Entry 8FND (electron microscopy, 3.00 A resolution); this record covers chains A and E of the 12 polymer chains in the assembly.

# Chain A
Name: Lamina-associated polypeptide 2, isoform alpha, Integrase chimera
From: Homo sapiens
Notes: EC 2.7.7.-, 3.1.-.-
UniProt: chimeric construct of P42166, P12497: residues -53 to -3 from P42166 (LAP2A_HUMAN) positions 50-100 (UniProt number = residue number + 103); residues 1-288 from P12497 positions 1148-1435 (UniProt number = residue number + 1147)
Amino-acid sequence (364 residues; each row starts with the number of its first residue; numbers below 1 keep their minus sign (Gly-75 is residue -75)):
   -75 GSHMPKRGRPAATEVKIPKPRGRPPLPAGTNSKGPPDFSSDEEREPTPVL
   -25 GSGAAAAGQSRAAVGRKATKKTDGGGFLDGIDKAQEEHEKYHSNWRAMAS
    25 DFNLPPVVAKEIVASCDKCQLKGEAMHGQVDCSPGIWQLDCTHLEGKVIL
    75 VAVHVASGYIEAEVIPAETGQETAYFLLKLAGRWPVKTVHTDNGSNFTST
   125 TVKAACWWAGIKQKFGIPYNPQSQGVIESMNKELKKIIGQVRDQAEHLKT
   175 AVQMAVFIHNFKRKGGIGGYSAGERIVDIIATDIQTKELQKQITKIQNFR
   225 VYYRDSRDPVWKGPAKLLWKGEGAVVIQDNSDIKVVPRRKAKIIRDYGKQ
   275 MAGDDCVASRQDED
Disordered / not traced: -75 to 0, 229-235, 269-288
Construct notes: expression tag (-75 to -54); conflict Gln-17 (Arg86 in P42166); linker (-2 to 0); engineered mutation Lys138 (Glu1285 in P12497)
Metal / ion sites: Zn2+: His12, His16, Cys40, Cys43; Mg2+ site 1: Asp64, Asp116 (together with Dolutegravir); Mg2+ site 2: Asp64, Glu152 (together with Dolutegravir)
Ligand contacts: Dolutegravir: Asp64, Cys65, Asp116, Asn117, Gly118, Tyr143, Pro145, Gln146, Glu152, Asn155
UniProt features mapped onto this chain:
  - modified residue: Thr-46 (Phosphothreonine), Ser-44 (Phosphoserine), Ser-37 (Phosphoserine), Ser-36 (Phosphoserine), Thr-29 (Phosphothreonine), Ser-24 (Phosphoserine), Arg-15 (Omega-N-methylarginine)
  - zinc finger: Asp3 to Gln44 (Integrase-type)
  - DNA-binding region: Phe223 to Asp270 (Integrase-type)
  - binding site (Zn(2+)): His12, His16, Cys40, Cys43
  - binding site (Mg(2+)): Asp64, Asp116, Glu152
From the paper describing this entry:
  - binding site for the 27-nt DNA strand (chain E): Lys138
  - mutagenesis - G140A (3- to 5-fold), G140S (3- to 5-fold), Q148H (5- to 10-fold), Q148K (5- to 10-fold), Q148R (5- to 10-fold): decreased catalytic activity
  - mutagenesis - E138K: unchanged catalytic activity
  - catalytic residues: Glu152 (citing earlier work)
  - mutagenesis - E138K/G140A/Q148K (1.0 kcal/mol): decreased binding to DTG (from molecular simulation)

# Chain E
Molecule: 27-nt DNA strand
Sequence (27 nucleotides; numbered 15 to 41; the number before each row is that of its first residue):
    15 ACTGCTAGAGATTTTCCCGCCCACGCT
Disordered / not traced: 34-41

# Chain A / chain E interface
Pairs across the interface (29):
  His51(A) - DG18(E)  base contact
  Gly52(A) - DT17(E)  hydrogen bond to the phosphate
  Gly52(A) - DG18(E)  hydrogen bond to the phosphate
  Gln53(A) - DT17(E)  hydrogen bond to the base
  Gln53(A) - DC19(E)  phosphate contact
  Val54(A) - DG18(E)  phosphate contact
  Val54(A) - DC19(E)  hydrogen bond to the phosphate
  His114(A) - DT17(E)  salt bridge to the phosphate
  Lys138(A) - DC16(E)  salt bridge to the phosphate
  Gly140(A) - DT17(E)  phosphate contact
  Ile141(A) - DC16(E)  phosphate contact
  Ile141(A) - DT17(E)  hydrogen bond to the phosphate
  Asn144(A) - DG18(E)  hydrogen bond to the phosphate
  Gln146(A) - DG18(E)  sugar contact
  Ser147(A) - DT17(E)  hydrogen bond to the phosphate
  Ser147(A) - DG18(E)  phosphate contact
  Gly149(A) - DG18(E)  hydrogen bond to the base
  Gly149(A) - DC19(E)  sugar contact
  Val150(A) - DC19(E)  sugar contact
  Val150(A) - DT20(E)  phosphate contact
  Glu152(A) - DG18(E)  base contact
  Ser153(A) - DG18(E)  base contact
  Ser153(A) - DC19(E)  base contact
  Ser153(A) - DT20(E)  sugar contact
  Met154(A) - DT20(E)  sugar contact
  Met154(A) - DA21(E)  phosphate contact
  Lys156(A) - DT20(E)  hydrogen bond to the base
  Glu157(A) - DA21(E)  sugar contact
  His183(A) - DA21(E)  phosphate contact
Other interface residues (no listed pair), chain A (21 interface residues in all): Val79, Arg187
Other interface residues (no listed pair), chain E (7 interface residues in all): DG22

# Overview
21 residues of chain A and 7 residues of chain E are in contact; the contacts include 9 hydrogen bonds and 2
salt bridges. Among the polar pairs are Gln53(A)-DT17(E), Gly149(A)-DG18(E) and Lys156(A)-DT20(E). The paper
reports the catalytic residue Glu152(A); G140A, G140S and Q148H of chain A, among others, reduce catalytic
activity; 7 substitutions were tested in all.
Chain A is Lamina-associated polypeptide 2, isoform alpha, Integrase chimera (Homo sapiens) and chain E is a
27-nt DNA strand; the structure, Structure of E138K HIV-1 intasome with Dolutegravir bound, was determined by
electron microscopy, deposited together with 8FNG, 8FNH, 8FNJ, 8FNL, 8FNM, 8FNO, 8FNP and 8FNQ.
